Entry 8WVG (electron microscopy, 3.18 A resolution); this record covers chains H and A of the 3 polymer chains in the assembly.

Chain H:
Name: FabH
From: Mus musculus
Sequence (336 residues; row label = number of the first residue in the row; numbers below 1 keep their minus sign (Gly-7 is residue -7)):
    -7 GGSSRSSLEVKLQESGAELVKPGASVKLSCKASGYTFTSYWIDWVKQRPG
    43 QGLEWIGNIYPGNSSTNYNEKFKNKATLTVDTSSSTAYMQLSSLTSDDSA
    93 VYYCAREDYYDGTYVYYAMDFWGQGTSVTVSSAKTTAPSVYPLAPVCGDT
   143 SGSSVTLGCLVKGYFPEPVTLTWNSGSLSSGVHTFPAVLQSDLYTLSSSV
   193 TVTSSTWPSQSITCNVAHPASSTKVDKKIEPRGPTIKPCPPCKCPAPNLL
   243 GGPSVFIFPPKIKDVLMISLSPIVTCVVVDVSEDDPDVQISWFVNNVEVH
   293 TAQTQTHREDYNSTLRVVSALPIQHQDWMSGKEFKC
Disordered / not traced: -7 to 0, 225-328
Disulfides: Cys22-Cys96, Cys151-Cys206

Chain A:
Name: Synaptic vesicular amine transporter
From: Homo sapiens
Reference sequence: Q05940 (VMAT2_HUMAN); numbering as in UniProt (aligned over 1-514)
Sequence (514 residues; numbered 1 to 514; the number before each row is that of its first residue):
     1 MALSELALVRWLQESRRSRKLILFIVFLALLLDNMLLTVVVPIIPSYLYS
    51 IKHEKNATEIQTARPVHTASISDSFQSIFSYYDNSTMVTGNATRDLTLHQ
   101 TATQHMVTNASAVPSDCPSEDKDLLNENVQVGLLFASKATVQLITNPFIG
   151 LLTNRIGYPIPIFAGFCIMFVSTIMFAFSSSYAFLLIARSLQGIGSSCSS
   201 VAGMGMLASVYTDDEERGNVMGIALGGLAMGVLVGPPFGSVLYEFVGKTA
   251 PFLVLAALVLLDGAIQLFVLQPSRVQPESQKGTPLTTLLKDPYILIAAGS
   301 ICFANMGIAMLEPALPIWMMETMCSRKWQLGVAFLPASISYLIGTNIFGI
   351 LAHKMGRWLCALLGMIIVGVSILCIPFAKNIYGLIAPNFGVGFAIGMVDS
   401 SMMPIMGYLVDLRHVSVYGSVYAIADVAFCMGYAIGPSAGGAIAKAIGFP
   451 WLMTIIGIIDILFAPLCFFLRSPPAKEEKMAILMDHNCPIKTKMYTQNNI
   501 QSYPIGEDEESESD
Disordered / not traced: 1-6, 49-124, 477-514
Small-molecule neighbours: tetrabenazine (XEQ; (3S,11BR)-9,10-dimethoxy-3-(2-methylpropyl)-1,3,4,6,7,11B-hexahydrobenzo[a]quinolizin-2-one): Leu37, Thr38, Val40, Val41, Ile44, Leu134, Phe135, Arg189, Leu228, Val232, Ile308, Glu312, Phe334, Ala337, Ser338, Tyr341, Phe429, Tyr433
Curated features (UniProtKB/Swiss-Prot):
  - binding site (serotonin): Leu228, Val232, Asn305, Ile308, Glu312, Phe334, Tyr341, Asp399, Tyr433
  - modified residue (Phosphoserine): Ser511, Ser513
  - glycosylation (N-linked (GlcNAc...) asparagine): Asn84, Asn91
  - natural variant: Pro387 (P387L: In PKDYS2)
  - mutagenesis: Asp33 (D33A: Abolishes dopamine uptake; D33N: Abolishes dopamine uptake. Abolishes serotonin uptake), Asn34 (N34A: Abolishes binding to reserpine. Reduces binding to dihydrotetrabenazine. Reduces serotonin uptake; N34D: Abolishes binding to dihydrotetrabenazine. Reduces serotonin uptake ...), Leu37 (L37A: Abolishes binding to dihydrotetrabenazine; L37F: Reduces sensitivity to tetrabenazine. Reduces fluorescent false neurotransmitter FFN206 uptake. Abolishes binding to dihydrotetrabenazine ...), Thr38 (T38A: Abolishes binding to dihydrotetrabenazine. Abolishes dopamine uptake), Val41 (V41A: Abolishes binding to dihydrotetrabenazine. Reduces dopamine uptake), Pro45 (P45A: Abolishes dopamine uptake), Glu127 (E127A: Reduces serotonin uptake), Phe135 (F135A: Abolishes binding to dihydrotetrabenazine. Reduces sensitivity to tetrabenazine. Abolishes FFN206 uptake. Abolishes binding to dihydrotetrabenazine. Abolishes serotonin uptake), Lys138 (K138A: Reduces dopamine uptake. Abolishes binding to dihydrotetrabenazine. Abolishes serotonin uptake), Arg189 (R189A: Abolishes binding to dihydrotetrabenazine. Abolishes serotonin uptake; R189K: Abolishes binding to dihydrotetrabenazine. Abolishes binding to tetrabenazine. Abolishes serotonin uptake ...), Ser196 (S196A: Reduces dopamine uptake), Met204 (M204A: Reduces dopamine uptake), 27 further mutagenesis entries in UniProt
From the paper describing this entry:
  - binding site for tetrabenazine: Leu37, Val40, Val41, Phe135, Arg189, Val232, Glu312, Phe334, Ala337, Phe429, Tyr433

Chain H / chain A interface:
Contacting residue pairs - 21 pairs, chain H then chain A:
  Trp33(H) with Gln13(A); Glu14(A)
  Asp35(H) with Arg16(A), salt bridge
  Ser57(H) with Glu14(A)
  Asn59(H) with Glu14(A)
  Glu99(H) with Arg16(A), salt bridge
  Gly104(H) with Pro159(A); Leu270(A); Gln271(A), hydrogen bond (backbone-backbone)
  Thr105(H) with Met206(A); Val269(A); Leu270(A)
  Tyr106(H) with Arg17(A); Phe268(A); Val269(A), hydrogen bond (backbone-backbone); Gln271(A), hydrogen bond
  Val107(H) with Arg17(A); Arg19(A); Ile22(A), hydrophobic
  Tyr108(H) with Arg16(A), hydrogen bond; Arg17(A)
Also at the interface, not in a pair above, chain H (15 interface residues in all): Trp47, Asn50, Thr58, Tyr102, Asp103
Also at the interface, not in a pair above, chain A (16 interface residues in all): Ser15, Ser209, Val210, Gln276

In short:
Chain H and chain A form an interface of 15 and 16 residues respectively; the contacts include 4 hydrogen
bonds and 2 salt bridges. Polar pairs include Asp35(H)-Arg16(A), Glu99(H)-Arg16(A) and Tyr106(H)-Gln271(A).
Bound to chain A: tetrabenazine. The paper reports a binding site for tetrabenazine at Leu37(A), Val40(A) and
Val41(A) among others.
Chain H is FabH (Mus musculus) and chain A is Synaptic vesicular amine transporter (Homo sapiens); the
structure, Human VMAT2 in complex with tetrabenazine, was determined by electron microscopy (same publication
as 8WRD and 8WRE).
